Entry 7Y18 (X-ray diffraction, 3.69 A resolution); this record covers chains A and C of the 4 polymer chains in the assembly.

Chain A:
Protein: Polynucleotide 5'-hydroxyl-kinase GRC3
From: Saccharomyces cerevisiae S288C
Notes: EC 2.7.1.-
Reference sequence: Q07845 (GRC3_YEAST); residue numbers follow UniProt; this construct covers 1-632
Chain sequence (632 residues; numbered 1 to 632; the number before each row is that of its first residue):
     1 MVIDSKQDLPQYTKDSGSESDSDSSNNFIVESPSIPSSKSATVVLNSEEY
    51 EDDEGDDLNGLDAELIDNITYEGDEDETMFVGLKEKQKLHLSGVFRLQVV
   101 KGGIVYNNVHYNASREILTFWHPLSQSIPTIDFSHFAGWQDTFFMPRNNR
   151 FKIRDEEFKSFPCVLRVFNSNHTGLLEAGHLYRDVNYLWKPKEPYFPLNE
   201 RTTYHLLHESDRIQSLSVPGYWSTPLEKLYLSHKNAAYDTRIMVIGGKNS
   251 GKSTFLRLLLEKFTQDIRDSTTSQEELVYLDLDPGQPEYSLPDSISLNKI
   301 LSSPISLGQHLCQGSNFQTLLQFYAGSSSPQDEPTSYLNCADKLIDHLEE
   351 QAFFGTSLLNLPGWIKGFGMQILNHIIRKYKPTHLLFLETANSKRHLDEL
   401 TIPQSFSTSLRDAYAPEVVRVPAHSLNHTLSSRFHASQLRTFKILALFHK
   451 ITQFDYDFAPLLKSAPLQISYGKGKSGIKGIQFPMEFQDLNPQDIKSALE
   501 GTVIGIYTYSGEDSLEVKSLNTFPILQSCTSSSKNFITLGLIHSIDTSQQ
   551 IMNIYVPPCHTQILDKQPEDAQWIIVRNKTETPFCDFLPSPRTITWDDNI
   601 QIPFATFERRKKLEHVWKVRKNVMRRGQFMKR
Unresolved in the structure: 1-64, 140-164, 619-632
Swiss-Prot annotation at these positions:
  - binding site (ATP): G246 to S253
  - mutagenesis: K252 (K252A: Abolishes kinase activity and termination by RNA polymerase I), S253 (S253A: Abolishes kinase activity and termination by RNA polymerase I)

Chain C:
Protein: Protein LAS1
From: Saccharomyces cerevisiae S288C
Reference sequence: P36146 (LAS1_YEAST); residue numbers follow UniProt; this construct covers 1-502
Chain sequence (502 residues; each row starts with the number of its first residue):
     1 MIPPRIVPWRDFAELEELKLWFYPKSKGTIEDKRQRAVQRVQSYRLKGSQ
    51 YLPHVVDSTAQITCAVLLDEKEACLGVHQDSIPIRLSYVMALIRFVNGLL
   101 DPTQQSQFAIPLHTLAAKIGLPSWFVDLRHWGTHERDLPGLEMLRWAANE
   151 ALSWLYDHYWNDEELEDDRDDDDDDDDTGYGYRRNDKLEKYMESLTKTLD
   201 KWKRLRNEFLEYKWVWENANDSLITSSNFSGDNLVNYDAEKRKSSHASSS
   251 ETMIRENLRQWQELWKLSIYHNVVLEKFFNNYDPLLLKVLMLNLNNFDWK
   301 VIEWVARNYRTQQDDSNITTILKRKFNAWKELQKRLLDVIINNLNNKNFK
   351 NKWQNWEKLIDENASYLILYFCQSMLAKLETEKITGNSWRNKKRRKQIDS
   401 TVEIEAKLKENIDNLSLRFNEGEIKLYDFIPAEKDSVPLKKEVSPALKAD
   451 TNDILGDLASLKQRMSSFGTVGKKNKQEENRATPVKNWSRVQNWKPKPFG
   501 VL
Unresolved in the structure: 1, 168-179, 238-247, 435-483
From the paper describing this entry:
  - catalytic residues: R129, H130, H134
  - conformationally variable residues: H130

How chain A and chain C interact:
Contacting residue pairs (139; chain A residue first):
  D74(A) - R259(C)  hydrogen bond (backbone-side chain)
  E75(A) - R259(C)
  D76(A) - R259(C)
  E77(A) - R259(C)  salt bridge
  T173(A) - K266(C)
  E177(A) - K266(C)
  E177(A) - L267(C)
  H180(A) - R184(C)  hydrogen bond (backbone-side chain)
  H180(A) - L267(C)
  H180(A) - I269(C)
  H180(A) - Y270(C)
  L181(A) - I269(C)
  R183(A) - Y180(C)
  R183(A) - R184(C)
  N186(A) - K187(C)  hydrogen bond
  R201(A) - E263(C)
  R201(A) - K266(C)
  D457(A) - S268(C)  hydrogen bond
  F458(A) - S268(C)  hydrogen bond (backbone-side chain)
  F458(A) - I269(C)
  A459(A) - S268(C)
  L462(A) - W494(C)
  L462(A) - P496(C)
  L462(A) - K497(C)
  L462(A) - F499(C)  hydrophobic
  K463(A) - I269(C)
  K463(A) - N272(C)
  K463(A) - W494(C)
  S464(A) - W494(C)
  A465(A) - W494(C)  hydrophobic
  P466(A) - V491(C)  hydrogen bond (backbone-backbone)
  P466(A) - W494(C)
  L467(A) - W488(C)  hydrophobic
  L467(A) - S489(C)
  L467(A) - R490(C)
  Q468(A) - V485(C)
  Q468(A) - K486(C)
  Q468(A) - W488(C)  hydrogen bond (backbone-backbone)
  Q468(A) - S489(C)  hydrogen bond (backbone-backbone)
  Q468(A) - V491(C)
  I469(A) - N487(C)
  I469(A) - W488(C)  hydrophobic
  S470(A) - V485(C)
  G477(A) - N487(C)
  F487(A) - Q42(C)
  D489(A) - Q39(C)
  L490(A) - Q39(C)
  L490(A) - S43(C)
  N491(A) - R36(C)
  N491(A) - Q39(C)
  Q493(A) - R36(C)
  D494(A) - R36(C)  salt bridge
  D494(A) - R40(C)
  D494(A) - S43(C)  hydrogen bond
  A498(A) - L46(C)  hydrophobic
  E500(A) - K47(C)
  E500(A) - F499(C)
  G501(A) - F499(C)
  T502(A) - K47(C)
  I506(A) - W488(C)  hydrophobic
  L541(A) - F499(C)  hydrophobic
  I542(A) - F499(C)
  H543(A) - W494(C)
  H543(A) - K497(C)  hydrogen bond (side chain-backbone)
  H543(A) - F499(C)
  H543(A) - L502(C)
  S544(A) - L502(C)  hydrogen bond (side chain-backbone)
  I551(A) - V485(C)  hydrophobic
  N553(A) - V491(C)
  I554(A) - W488(C)  hydrophobic
  Y555(A) - W494(C)
  Q562(A) - Q354(C)  hydrogen bond
  L564(A) - W488(C)
  D565(A) - W488(C)
  W573(A) - N487(C)  hydrogen bond
  W573(A) - W488(C)
  R577(A) - L46(C)
  R577(A) - K47(C)
  E581(A) - Q50(C)
  T582(A) - Y51(C)  hydrogen bond (backbone-side chain)
  F584(A) - P4(C)
  F584(A) - I6(C)  hydrophobic
  F587(A) - I6(C)  hydrophobic
  F587(A) - K47(C)
  L588(A) - I6(C)  hydrophobic
  S590(A) - R184(C)  hydrogen bond
  R592(A) - R184(C)  hydrogen bond (side chain-backbone)
  R592(A) - L188(C)
  R592(A) - Y270(C)  hydrogen bond
  T593(A) - R184(C)
  T593(A) - I269(C)
  W596(A) - P496(C)
  W596(A) - P498(C)  hydrophobic
  I602(A) - R10(C)
  P603(A) - W9(C)
  P603(A) - R10(C)
  P603(A) - D11(C)
  P603(A) - P498(C)
  P603(A) - G500(C)
  F604(A) - I6(C)
  F604(A) - V7(C)  hydrogen bond (backbone-backbone)
  F604(A) - P8(C)
  F604(A) - R10(C)
  F604(A) - K47(C)
  A605(A) - R5(C)
  T606(A) - R5(C)  hydrogen bond (backbone-backbone)
  T606(A) - V7(C)
  F607(A) - I2(C)
  F607(A) - P3(C)
  F607(A) - P4(C)  hydrophobic
  E608(A) - R5(C)
  R609(A) - L165(C)
  R610(A) - L165(C)
  R610(A) - D167(C)  salt bridge
  K611(A) - Y159(C)
  K611(A) - D162(C)
  K611(A) - E164(C)
  K612(A) - H158(C)
  K612(A) - E164(C)  hydrogen bond (backbone-backbone)
  L613(A) - D167(C)
  E614(A) - R5(C)  salt bridge
  E614(A) - P53(C)
  E614(A) - V55(C)
  E614(A) - Y159(C)  hydrogen bond
  H615(A) - P53(C)
  H615(A) - H54(C)  hydrogen bond (backbone-backbone)
  H615(A) - G98(C)  hydrogen bond (side chain-backbone)
  H615(A) - L99(C)
  H615(A) - P102(C)
  H615(A) - T103(C)
  V616(A) - Q50(C)
  V616(A) - L52(C)
  V616(A) - P102(C)
  W617(A) - R94(C)
  W617(A) - G98(C)
  W617(A) - D101(C)
  W617(A) - P102(C)  hydrophobic
  K618(A) - P102(C)
  K618(A) - Q104(C)  hydrogen bond (backbone-side chain)
Also at the interface, not in a pair above, chain A (87 interface residues in all): E72, G73, E200, Y456, P460, L461, F483, K496, S497, V556, E569, D586, Q601
Also at the interface, not in a pair above, chain C (73 interface residues in all): Y44, R45, N97, E163, R183, N185, Q262, K300, E362, V501
From the paper, about this interface:
  - interface residues, chain A: Q468(A), H543(A), W573(A), H615(A), W617(A)
  - interface residues, chain C: H54(C), G98(C), L99(C), N487(C), W488(C), S489(C), W494(C), K497(C), F499(C)

Summary:
87 residues of chain A and 73 residues of chain C are in contact, with 24 hydrogen bonds and 4 salt bridges.
Polar pairs include E77(A)-R259(C), D494(A)-R36(C) and R610(A)-D167(C). The paper reports catalytic residues
R129(C), H130(C) and H134(C); interface residues Q468(A), H543(A) and H54(C) among others.
Here chain A is Polynucleotide 5'-hydroxyl-kinase GRC3 and chain C is Protein LAS1, both from Saccharomyces
cerevisiae S288C. Entry 7Y18 (Crystal structure of ribosomal ITS2 pre-rRNA processing complex from
Saccharomyces cerevisiae) was determined by X-ray diffraction, deposited together with 8J5Y, 8J60, 7Y16 and
7Y17.
